Entry 2R0C (X-ray diffraction, 1.80 A resolution); this record covers chain A.

== Chain A ==
Name: RebC
Organism: Lechevalieria aerocolonigenes
Reference sequence: Q8KI25 (Q8KI25_NOCAE); numbering as in UniProt (aligned over 1-529)
Sequence (549 residues; numbered -19 to 529; the number before each row is that of its first residue; numbers below 1 keep their minus sign (Met-19 is residue -19)):
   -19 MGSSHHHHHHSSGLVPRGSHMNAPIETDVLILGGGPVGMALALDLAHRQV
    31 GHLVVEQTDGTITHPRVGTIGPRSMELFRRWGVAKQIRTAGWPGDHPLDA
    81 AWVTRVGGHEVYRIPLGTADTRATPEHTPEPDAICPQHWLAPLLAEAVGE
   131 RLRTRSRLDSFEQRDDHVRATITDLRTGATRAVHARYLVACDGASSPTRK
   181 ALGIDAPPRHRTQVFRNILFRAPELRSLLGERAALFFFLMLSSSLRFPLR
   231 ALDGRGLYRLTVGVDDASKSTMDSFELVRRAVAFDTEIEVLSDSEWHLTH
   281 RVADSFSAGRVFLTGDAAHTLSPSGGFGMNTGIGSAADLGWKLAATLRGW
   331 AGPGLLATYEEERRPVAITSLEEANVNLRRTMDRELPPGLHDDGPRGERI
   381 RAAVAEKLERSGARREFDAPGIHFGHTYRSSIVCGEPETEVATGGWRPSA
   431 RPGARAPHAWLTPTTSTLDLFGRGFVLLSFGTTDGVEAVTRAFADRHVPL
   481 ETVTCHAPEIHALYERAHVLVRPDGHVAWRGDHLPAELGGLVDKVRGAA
Disordered / not traced: -19 to 1, 354-363, 417-425
Sequence notes: expression tag (-19 to 0)
Small-molecule neighbours: FAD (flavin-adenine dinucleotide): Leu12, Gly13, Gly14, Gly15, Pro16, Val17, Gly18, Val35, Glu36, Gln37, Thr38, Arg46, Val47, Ser136, Arg137, Leu138, Cys171, Asp172, Gly173, Asn197, Arg239, Glu275, Trp276, Thr294, Gly295, Asp296, Pro303
What the authors report for this chain:
  - binding site for flavin-adenine dinucleotide: Arg46, Arg239, Trp276

== Summary ==
Ligands of chain A: flavin-adenine dinucleotide. The paper reports a binding site for flavin-adenine
dinucleotide at Arg46, Arg239 and Trp276.
Chain A is RebC (Lechevalieria aerocolonigenes); the structure, Structure of the substrate-free form of the
rebeccamycin biosynthetic enzyme REBC, was determined by X-ray diffraction, deposited together with 2R0G and
2R0P.
